PDB entry 6KQG | X-ray diffraction, 2.78 A resolution | chains C and G of the 9 polymer chains in the assembly

== Chain C ==
Name: DNA-directed RNA polymerase subunit beta
From: Thermus thermophilus (strain HB8 / ATCC 27634 / DSM 579)
Notes: EC 2.7.7.6
UniProtKB: Q8RQE9 (RPOB_THET8); numbering as in UniProt (aligned over 1-1119)
Sequence (1119 residues; row label = number of the first residue in the row):
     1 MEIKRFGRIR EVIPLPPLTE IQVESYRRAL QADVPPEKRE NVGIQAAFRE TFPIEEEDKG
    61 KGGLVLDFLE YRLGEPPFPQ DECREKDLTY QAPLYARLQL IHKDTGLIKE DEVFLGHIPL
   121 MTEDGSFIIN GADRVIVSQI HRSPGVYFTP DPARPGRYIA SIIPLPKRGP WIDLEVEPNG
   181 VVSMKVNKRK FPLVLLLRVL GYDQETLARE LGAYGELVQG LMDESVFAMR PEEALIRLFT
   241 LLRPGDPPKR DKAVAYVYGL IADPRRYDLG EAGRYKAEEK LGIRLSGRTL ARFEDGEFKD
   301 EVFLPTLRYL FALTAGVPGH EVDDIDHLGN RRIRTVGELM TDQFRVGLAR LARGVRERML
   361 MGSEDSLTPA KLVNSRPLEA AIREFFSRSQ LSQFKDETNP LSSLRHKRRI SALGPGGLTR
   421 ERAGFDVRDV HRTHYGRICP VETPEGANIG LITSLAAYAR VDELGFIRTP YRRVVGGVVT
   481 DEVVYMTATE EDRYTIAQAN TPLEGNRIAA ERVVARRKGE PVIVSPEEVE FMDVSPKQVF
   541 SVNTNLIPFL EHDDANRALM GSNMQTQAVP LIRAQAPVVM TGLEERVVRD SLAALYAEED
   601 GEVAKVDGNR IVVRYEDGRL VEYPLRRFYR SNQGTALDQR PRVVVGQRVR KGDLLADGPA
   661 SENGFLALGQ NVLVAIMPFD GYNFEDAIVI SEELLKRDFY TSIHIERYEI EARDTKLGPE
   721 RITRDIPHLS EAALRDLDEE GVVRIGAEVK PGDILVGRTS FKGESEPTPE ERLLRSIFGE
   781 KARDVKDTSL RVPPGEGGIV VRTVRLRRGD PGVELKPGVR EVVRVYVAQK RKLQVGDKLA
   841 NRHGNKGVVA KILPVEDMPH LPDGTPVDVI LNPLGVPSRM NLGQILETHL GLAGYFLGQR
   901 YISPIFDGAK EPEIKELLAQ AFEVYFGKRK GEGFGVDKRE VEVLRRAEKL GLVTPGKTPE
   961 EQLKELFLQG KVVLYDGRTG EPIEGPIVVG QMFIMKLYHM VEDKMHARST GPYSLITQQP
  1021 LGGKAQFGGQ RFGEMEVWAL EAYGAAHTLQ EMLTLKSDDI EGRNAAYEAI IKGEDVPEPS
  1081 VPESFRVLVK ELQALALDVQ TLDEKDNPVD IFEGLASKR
Disordered / not traced: 57-62, 1119

== Chain G ==
Molecule: 21-nt DNA strand
Sequence (21 nucleotides; numbered 1 to 21; the number before each row is that of its first residue):
     1 CCTGCATCCG TGAGTCGAGG G
Disordered / not traced: 1-3

== How chain C and chain G interact ==
Residue-residue contacts (9; chain C residue first):
  Phe-394(C) / DG20(G)  sugar contact
  Phe-394(C) / DG21(G)  phosphate contact
  Glu-421(C) / DA13(G)  base contact
  Gly-1023(C) / DA18(G)  phosphate contact
  Lys-1024(C) / DA18(G)  phosphate contact
  Gln-1030(C) / DG17(G)  phosphate contact
  Arg-1031(C) / DC16(G)  salt bridge to the phosphate
  Arg-1031(C) / DG17(G)  hydrogen bond to the phosphate
  Met-1035(C) / DT15(G)  sugar contact
Other interface residues (no listed pair), chain C (10 interface residues in all): Ala-1025, Gly-1029, Gly-1033
Other interface residues (no listed pair), chain G (8 interface residues in all): DG19

== Summary ==
10 residues of chain C and 8 residues of chain G are in contact, with 1 hydrogen bond and 1 salt bridge. Polar
contacts include Arg-1031(C)/DG17(G) and Arg-1031(C)/DC16(G).
Here chain C is DNA-directed RNA polymerase subunit beta (Thermus thermophilus (strain HB8 / ATCC 27634 / DSM
579)) and chain G is a 21-nt DNA strand. Entry 6KQG (Thermus thermophilus initial transcription complex
comprising sigma A and 5'-OH RNA of 6 nt) was determined by X-ray diffraction (same publication as 6KQD, 6KQE,
6KQF, 6KQH, 6KQL, 6KQM and 6 further entries).
